7WBH - chains A and V of the 9 polymer chains in the assembly; structure by electron microscopy, 3.70 A resolution.

# Chain A
Protein: Spike glycoprotein
Organism: Severe acute respiratory syndrome-related coronavirus
UniProtKB: P0DTC2 (SPIKE_SARS2); residues 27-1146 here = UniProt positions 27-1146
Sequence (1120 residues; row label = number of the first residue in the row):
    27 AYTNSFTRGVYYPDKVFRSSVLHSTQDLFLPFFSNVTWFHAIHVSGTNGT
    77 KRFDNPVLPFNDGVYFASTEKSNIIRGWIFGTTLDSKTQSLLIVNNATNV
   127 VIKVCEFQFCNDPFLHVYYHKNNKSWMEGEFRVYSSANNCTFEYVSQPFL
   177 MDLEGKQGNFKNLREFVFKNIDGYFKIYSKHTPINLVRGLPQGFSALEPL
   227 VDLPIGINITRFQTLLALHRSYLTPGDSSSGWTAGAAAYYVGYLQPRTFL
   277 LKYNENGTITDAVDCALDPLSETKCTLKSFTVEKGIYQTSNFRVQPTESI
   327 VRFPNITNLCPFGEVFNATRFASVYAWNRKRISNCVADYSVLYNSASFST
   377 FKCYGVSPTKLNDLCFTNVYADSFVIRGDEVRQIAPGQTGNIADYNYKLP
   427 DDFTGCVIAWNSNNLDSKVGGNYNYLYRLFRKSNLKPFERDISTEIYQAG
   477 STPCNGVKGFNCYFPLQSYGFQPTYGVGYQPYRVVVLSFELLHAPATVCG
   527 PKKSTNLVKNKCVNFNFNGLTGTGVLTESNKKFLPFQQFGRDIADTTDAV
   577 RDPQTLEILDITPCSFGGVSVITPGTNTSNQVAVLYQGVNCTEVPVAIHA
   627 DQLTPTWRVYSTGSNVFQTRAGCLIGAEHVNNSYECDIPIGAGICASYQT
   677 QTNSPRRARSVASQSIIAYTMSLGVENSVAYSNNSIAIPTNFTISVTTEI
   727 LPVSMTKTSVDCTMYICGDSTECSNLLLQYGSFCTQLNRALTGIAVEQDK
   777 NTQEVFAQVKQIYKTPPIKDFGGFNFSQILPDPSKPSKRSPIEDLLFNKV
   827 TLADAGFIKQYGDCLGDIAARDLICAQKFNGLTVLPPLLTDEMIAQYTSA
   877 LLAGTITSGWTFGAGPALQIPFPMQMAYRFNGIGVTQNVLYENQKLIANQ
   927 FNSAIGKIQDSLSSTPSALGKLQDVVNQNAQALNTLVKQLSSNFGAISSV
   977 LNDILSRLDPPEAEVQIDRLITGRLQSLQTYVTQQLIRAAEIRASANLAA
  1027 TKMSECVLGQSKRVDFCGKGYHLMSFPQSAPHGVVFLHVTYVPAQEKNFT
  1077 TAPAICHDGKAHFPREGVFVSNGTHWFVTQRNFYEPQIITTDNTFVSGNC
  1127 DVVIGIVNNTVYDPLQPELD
Disordered / not traced: 67-78, 96-98, 143-155, 177-186, 242-260, 621-639, 673-686, 829-852
Differences from the reference sequence: conflict H142 (Gly in P0DTC2), G155 (Ser in P0DTC2), G215 (Asp in P0DTC2), N417 (Lys in P0DTC2), K484 (Glu in P0DTC2), Y501 (Asn in P0DTC2), G614 (Asp in P0DTC2), V701 (Ala in P0DTC2), P817 (Phe in P0DTC2), P892 (Ala in P0DTC2), P899 (Ala in P0DTC2), P942 (Ala in P0DTC2), P986 (Lys in P0DTC2), P987 (Val in P0DTC2)
Disulfides: C131-C166, C291-C301, C336-C361, C379-C432, C480-C488, C538-C590, C617-C649, C662-C671, C738-C760, C743-C749, C1032-C1043, C1082-C1126
Glycans and other covalent adducts: N-acetylglucosamine (NAG) linked to N282, N343, N603, N657, N709, N717, N801, N1074

# Chain V
Protein: light chain of hu33
Organism: Homo sapiens
Sequence (107 residues; numbered 1 to 107; the number before each row is that of its first residue):
     1 DIQMTQSPSSLSASVGDRVTITCRASQSVSNFLHWYQQKPGKAPKLLIYY
    51 ASQSISGVPSRFSGSGSGTDFTLTISSLQPEDFATYYCQQSNTWPLTFGQ
   101 GTKLEIK
Disulfides: C23-C88

# Chain A / chain V interface
Residue-residue contacts (7; chain A residue first):
  E340(A) - Q27(V)  hydrogen bond
  N343(A) - T93(V)
  A344(A) - W94(V)  hydrogen bond (backbone-side chain)
  T345(A) - N92(V)  hydrogen bond (side chain-backbone)
  T345(A) - W94(V)
  R346(A) - F32(V)
  R346(A) - Y50(V)  hydrogen bond
Also at the interface, not in a pair above, chain A (6 interface residues in all): L441
Also at the interface, not in a pair above, chain V (7 interface residues in all): S91
The authors on this interface:
  - epitope / paratope residues, chain A: N343(A), A344(A), T345(A), R346(A), L441(A)

# Summary
Chain A and chain V form an interface of 6 and 7 residues respectively; the contacts include 4 hydrogen bonds.
Polar contacts include E340(A)-Q27(V), A344(A)-W94(V) and T345(A)-N92(V). Covalently linked
N-acetylglucosamine: at N282(A), N343(A), N603(A), N657(A), N709(A) and N717(A) and 2 more. From the paper:
epitope/paratope residues N343(A), A344(A) and T345(A) among others.
Chain A is Spike glycoprotein (Severe acute respiratory syndrome-related coronavirus) and chain V is light
chain of hu33 (Homo sapiens); the structure, overall structure of hu33 and spike, was determined by electron
microscopy together with 7WB5 from the same study.
